Entry 3STJ (X-ray diffraction, 2.60 A resolution); this record covers chains B and C of the 7 polymer chains in the assembly.

# Chain B (and C)
Molecule: Protease degQ
Organism: Escherichia coli
Notes: EC 3.4.21.-; chain C of this document is another copy of the same molecule, construct and numbering; everything in this record applies to it too
Reference sequence: P39099 (DEGQ_ECOLI); residues 1-337 here correspond to UniProt positions 28-364 (UniProt number = residue number + 27)
Chain sequence (345 residues; numbered 1 to 345; the number before each row is that of its first residue):
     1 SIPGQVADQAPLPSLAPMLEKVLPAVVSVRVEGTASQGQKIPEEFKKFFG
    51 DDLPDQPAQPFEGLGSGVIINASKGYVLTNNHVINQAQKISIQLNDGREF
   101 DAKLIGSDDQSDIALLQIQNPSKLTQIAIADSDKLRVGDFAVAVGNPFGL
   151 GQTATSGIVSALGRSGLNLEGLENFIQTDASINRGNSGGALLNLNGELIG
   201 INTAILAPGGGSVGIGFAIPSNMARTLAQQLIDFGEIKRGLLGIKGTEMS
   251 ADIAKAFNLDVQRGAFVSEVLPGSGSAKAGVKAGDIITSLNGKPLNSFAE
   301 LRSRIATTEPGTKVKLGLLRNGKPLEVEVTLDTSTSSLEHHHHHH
Unresolved in the structure: 1-10, 35-58, 335-345
Differences from the reference sequence: expression tag (338-345)
UniProt features mapped onto this chain:
  - active site (Charge relay system): His82, Asp112, Ser187
  - binding site (substrate): Glu32, His82, Asp112, Gly185 to Ser187, Thr203 to Ala207, Leu242 to Gly246
What the authors report for this chain:
  - catalytic residues: His82, Asp112, Phe148, Arg184 to Ser187
  - binding site for peptide (UNK): Ile182, Thr203, Ala204, Ile205, Leu206, Ala207
  - binding site for peptide (UNK): Leu242, Ile244, Phe298, Leu301, Arg302, Ile305
  - mutagenesis - R302A: decreased catalytic activity on lysozyme
  - mutagenesis - R164A: decreased catalytic activity on unfolded lysozyme
  - mutagenesis - S187A: abolished catalytic activity

# Interface between chain B and chain C
Residue-residue contacts (55; chain B residue first):
  Leu12(B) - Leu194(C)  hydrophobic
  Leu12(B) - Asn195(C)
  Pro13(B) - Phe140(C)
  Pro13(B) - Leu194(C)
  Ser14(B) - Gly138(C)
  Ser14(B) - Asp139(C)  hydrogen bond
  Ser14(B) - Phe140(C)
  Leu15(B) - Gly138(C)  hydrogen bond (backbone-backbone)
  Leu15(B) - Phe140(C)  hydrophobic
  Leu15(B) - Ile158(C)  hydrophobic
  Ala16(B) - Arg136(C)
  Ala16(B) - Val137(C)
  Ala16(B) - Gly138(C)
  Ala16(B) - Asp139(C)
  Leu19(B) - Val137(C)
  Leu19(B) - Gly138(C)
  Glu20(B) - Arg136(C)  salt bridge
  Asn95(B) - Arg263(C)  hydrogen bond (backbone-side chain)
  Asp96(B) - Gln262(C)
  Asp96(B) - Arg263(C)
  Gly97(B) - Ala251(C)
  Gly97(B) - Gln262(C)
  Arg98(B) - Gln262(C)
  Glu99(B) - Ala251(C)
  Glu99(B) - Asp252(C)
  Glu99(B) - Lys255(C)  hydrogen bond (backbone-side chain)
  Lys123(B) - Asp260(C)  salt bridge
  Pro147(B) - Ile215(C)  hydrophobic
  Phe148(B) - Leu206(C)  hydrophobic
  Leu150(B) - Arg164(C)  hydrogen bond (backbone-side chain)
  Leu150(B) - Leu167(C)  hydrophobic
  Leu150(B) - Gln177(C)
  Leu150(B) - Leu206(C)  hydrophobic
  Leu150(B) - Ile215(C)  hydrophobic
  Gly151(B) - Arg164(C)  hydrogen bond (backbone-side chain)
  Gln152(B) - Ala161(C)
  Gln152(B) - Arg164(C)  hydrogen bond (backbone-side chain)
  Thr153(B) - Ser160(C)
  Thr153(B) - Arg164(C)  hydrogen bond
  Thr153(B) - Gln177(C)  hydrogen bond
  Ala154(B) - Val137(C)  hydrophobic
  Ala154(B) - Ile158(C)
  Ala154(B) - Ser160(C)  hydrogen bond (backbone-side chain)
  Thr155(B) - Ile158(C)
  Thr155(B) - Ser160(C)
  Thr155(B) - Asp179(C)
  Ser156(B) - Ile158(C)
  Ser156(B) - Asp179(C)  hydrogen bond (backbone-side chain)
  Ser181(B) - Val213(C)  hydrogen bond (side chain-backbone)
  Ser181(B) - Gly214(C)
  Asn183(B) - Val213(C)  hydrogen bond (side chain-backbone)
  Gly209(B) - Pro208(C)
  Gly211(B) - Val213(C)
  Ser212(B) - Ser212(C)
  Ser212(B) - Val213(C)
Also at the interface, not in a pair above, chain B (31 interface residues in all): Pro17, Leu23, Arg184, Gly210
Also at the interface, not in a pair above, chain C (27 interface residues in all): Phe217

# Overview
31 residues of chain B and 27 residues of chain C are in contact, with 13 hydrogen bonds and 2 salt bridges.
Polar pairs include Glu20(B)-Arg136(C), Lys123(B)-Asp260(C) and Ser14(B)-Asp139(C). The paper reports
catalytic residues His82(B), Asp112(B) and Phe148(B) among others; R302A of chain B reduces catalytic activity
on lysozyme; 3 substitutions were tested in all.
Chain B and chain C are both Protease degQ (Escherichia coli); the structure, Crystal structure of the
protease + PDZ1 domain of DegQ from Escherichia coli, was determined by X-ray diffraction together with 3STI
from the same study.
